Entry 4QZ0 (X-ray diffraction, 3.00 A resolution); this record covers chains T and U of the 28 polymer chains in the assembly.

# Chain T
Name: Probable proteasome subunit alpha type-7
From: Saccharomyces cerevisiae
Notes: EC 3.4.25.1
UniProt: P21242 (PSA7_YEAST); residues -3 to 284 here correspond to UniProt positions 1-288 (UniProt number = residue number + 4)
Sequence (288 residues; numbered -3 to 284; the number before each row is that of its first residue; numbers below 1 keep their minus sign (Met-3 is residue -3)):
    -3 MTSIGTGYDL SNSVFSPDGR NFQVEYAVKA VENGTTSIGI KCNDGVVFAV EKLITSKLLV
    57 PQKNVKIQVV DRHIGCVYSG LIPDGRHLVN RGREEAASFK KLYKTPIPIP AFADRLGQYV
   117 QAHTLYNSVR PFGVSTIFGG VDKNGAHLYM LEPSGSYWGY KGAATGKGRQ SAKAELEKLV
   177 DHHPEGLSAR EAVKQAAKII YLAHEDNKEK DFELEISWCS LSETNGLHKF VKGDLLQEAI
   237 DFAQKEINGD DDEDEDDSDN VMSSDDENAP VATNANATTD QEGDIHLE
Disordered / not traced: -3 to 1, 245-284
Curated features (UniProtKB/Swiss-Prot):
  - modified residue: Thr-2 (N-acetylthreonine)

# Chain U
Name: Proteasome subunit alpha type-1
From: Saccharomyces cerevisiae
Notes: EC 3.4.25.1
UniProt: P21243 (PSA1_YEAST); residues -8 to 243 here correspond to UniProt positions 1-252 (UniProt number = residue number + 9)
Sequence (252 residues; each row starts with the number of its first residue; numbers below 1 keep their minus sign (Met-8 is residue -8)):
    -8 MSGAAAASAA GYDRHITIFS PEGRLYQVEY AFKATNQTNI NSLAVRGKDC TVVISQKKVP
    52 DKLLDPTTVS YIFCISRTIG MVVNGPIPDA RNAALRAKAE AAEFRYKYGY DMPCDVLAKR
   112 MANLSQIYTQ RAYMRPLGVI LTFVSVDEEL GPSIYKTDPA GYYVGYKATA TGPKQQEITT
   172 NLENHFKKSK IDHINEESWE KVVEFAITHM IDALGTEFSK NDLEVGVATK DKFFTLSAEN
   232 IEERLVAIAE QD
Disordered / not traced: -8 to 1, 243

# Interface between chain T and chain U
Residue-residue contacts (59):
  Thr2(T) with His6(U), hydrogen bond (backbone-side chain)
  Gly3(T) with His6(U)
  Tyr4(T) with Arg5(U); Tyr21(U)
  Ser9(T) with Arg126(U)
  Val10(T) with His6(U); Gln18(U)
  Phe11(T) with Gln18(U), hydrogen bond (backbone-side chain); Tyr21(U); Ala22(U), hydrophobic; Ala25(U), hydrophobic; Arg126(U); Pro127(U); Gly129(U)
  Ser12(T) with Tyr21(U)
  Pro13(T) with Tyr21(U), hydrophobic; Lys24(U), hydrogen bond (backbone-side chain)
  Asp14(T) with Lys24(U)
  Gly15(T) with Tyr21(U); Ala25(U)
  Lys37(T) with Asp56(U), salt bridge
  Gln114(T) with Arg82(U), hydrogen bond (side chain-backbone); Asn83(U); Leu86(U)
  Gln117(T) with Pro79(U); Asp80(U); Asn83(U), hydrogen bond; Arg126(U)
  Thr120(T) with Arg126(U), hydrogen bond (backbone-side chain)
  Leu121(T) with Tyr124(U); Arg126(U)
  Tyr122(T) with Tyr124(U); Met125(U), hydrophobic
  Ser150(T) with Pro79(U)
  Gly151(T) with Pro79(U)
  Ser152(T) with Ile78(U); Pro79(U)
  Tyr153(T) with Arg82(U), hydrogen bond (backbone-side chain)
  Trp154(T) with Leu55(U), hydrophobic; Thr59(U); Val60(U), hydrophobic; Ser61(U); Tyr62(U); Ile78(U), hydrophobic; Arg82(U)
  Gly155(T) with Leu55(U); Asp56(U), hydrogen bond (backbone-backbone); Thr59(U), hydrogen bond (backbone-side chain)
  Tyr156(T) with Leu54(U); Leu55(U); Asp56(U)
  Lys157(T) with Leu54(U), hydrogen bond (backbone-backbone)
  Gly158(T) with Leu54(U)
  Lys169(T) with Asp52(U); Leu54(U)
  Leu172(T) with Leu54(U), hydrophobic
  Glu173(T) with Lys53(U), salt bridge; Leu54(U)
  Asp177(T) with Lys53(U), salt bridge
Other interface residues (no listed pair), chain T (32 interface residues in all): Asp110, Tyr145, Val176
Other interface residues (no listed pair), chain U (29 interface residues in all): Pro57, Leu128

# In short
32 residues of chain T and 29 residues of chain U are in contact; the contacts include 10 hydrogen bonds and 3
salt bridges. Polar contacts include Lys37(T)-Asp56(U), Glu173(T)-Lys53(U) and Asp177(T)-Lys53(U).
Chain T is Probable proteasome subunit alpha type-7 and chain U is Proteasome subunit alpha type-1, both from
Saccharomyces cerevisiae; the structure, yCP beta5-M45V mutant in complex with the epoxyketone inhibitor ONX
0914, was determined by X-ray diffraction together with 4QUX, 4QUY, 4QV0, 4QV1, 4QV3, 4QV4 and 42 further
entries from the same study.
